PDB entry 4MFE | X-ray diffraction, 2.61 A resolution | chains A and B of the 4 polymer chains in the assembly

Chain A (and B):
Protein: Pyruvate carboxylase
Organism: Rhizobium etli
Notes: EC 6.4.1.1; fragment: carboxyl transferase domain; chain B of this document is another copy of the same molecule, construct and numbering; everything in this record applies to it too
UniProt: Q2K340 (Q2K340_RHIEC); numbering as in UniProt (aligned over 465-1067)
Amino-acid sequence (632 residues; each row starts with the number of its first residue):
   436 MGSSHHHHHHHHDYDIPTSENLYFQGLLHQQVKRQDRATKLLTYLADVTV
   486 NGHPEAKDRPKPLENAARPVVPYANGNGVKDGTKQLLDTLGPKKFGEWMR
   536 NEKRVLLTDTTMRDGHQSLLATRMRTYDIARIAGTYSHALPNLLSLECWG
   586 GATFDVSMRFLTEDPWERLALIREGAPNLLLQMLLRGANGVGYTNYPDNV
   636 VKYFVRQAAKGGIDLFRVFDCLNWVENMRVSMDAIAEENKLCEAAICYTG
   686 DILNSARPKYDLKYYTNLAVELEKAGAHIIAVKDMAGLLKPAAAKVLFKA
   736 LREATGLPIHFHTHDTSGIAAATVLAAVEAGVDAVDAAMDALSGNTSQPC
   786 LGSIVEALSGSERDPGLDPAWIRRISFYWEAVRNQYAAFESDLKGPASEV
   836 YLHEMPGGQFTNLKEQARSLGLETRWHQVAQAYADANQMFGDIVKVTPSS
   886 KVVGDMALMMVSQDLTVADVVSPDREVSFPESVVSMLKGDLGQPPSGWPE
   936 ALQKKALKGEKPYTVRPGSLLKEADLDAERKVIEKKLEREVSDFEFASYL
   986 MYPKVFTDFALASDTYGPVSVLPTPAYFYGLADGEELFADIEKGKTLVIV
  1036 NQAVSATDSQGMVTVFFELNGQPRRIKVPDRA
Disordered / not traced: 436-470 (chain B: 436-470, 510-512)
Modified / non-standard residues: Lys718 (lysine nz-carboxylic acid; KCX)
Construct notes: expression tag (436-464)
Metal / ion sites: Mg2+: Met534, Arg535, Glu537, Asp768; Zn2+: Asp549, Lys718, His747, His749
Small-molecule neighbours:
  - 3-hydroxypyruvic acid (3PY): Arg548, Asp549, Gln552, Gly586, Ala587, Leu619, Arg621, Phe654, Lys718, Met720, Val881, Thr882
  - biotin (BTN): Tyr479, Asp482, Val483, Asn486, Gly487, His488, Pro489, Tyr1001, Arg1066
What the authors report for this chain:
  - binding site for 3-hydroxypyruvic acid: Arg548, Gln552, Arg621, Thr882
  - catalytic residues: Thr882 (citing earlier work)
  - catalytic residues: Arg548, Gln552, Arg621 (proposed by the authors, not directly observed)

Chain A / chain B interface:
Residue-residue contacts (51; chain A residue first):
  Lys725(A) - Glu791(B)  salt bridge
  Lys725(A) - Ala792(B)
  Pro726(A) - Leu760(B)  hydrophobic
  Ser752(A) - Cys785(B)
  Ser752(A) - Ser788(B)  hydrogen bond (backbone-side chain)
  Gly753(A) - Ala756(B)
  Ile754(A) - Ala756(B)  hydrophobic
  Ile754(A) - Ser788(B)
  Ile754(A) - Ala792(B)  hydrophobic
  Ala756(A) - Gly753(B)
  Ala756(A) - Ile754(B)  hydrophobic
  Ala757(A) - Ala757(B)  hydrophobic
  Asp775(A) - Pro831(B)
  Asp775(A) - Ala832(B)
  Asp775(A) - Ser833(B)  hydrogen bond
  Ser778(A) - Pro831(B)
  Gly779(A) - Pro831(B)
  Cys785(A) - Ser752(B)
  Cys785(A) - Pro831(B)  hydrophobic
  Gly787(A) - Ser833(B)
  Ser788(A) - Ser752(B)  hydrogen bond (side chain-backbone)
  Ser788(A) - Ile754(B)
  Ser788(A) - Ser833(B)
  Ser788(A) - Tyr836(B)
  Glu791(A) - Lys725(B)  hydrogen bond (backbone-side chain)
  Glu791(A) - Tyr836(B)
  Ala792(A) - Ile754(B)  hydrophobic
  Arg808(A) - Ser833(B)
  Arg808(A) - Glu834(B)
  Arg818(A) - Lys829(B)
  Asn819(A) - Lys829(B)  hydrogen bond
  Glu825(A) - Lys829(B)
  Lys829(A) - Arg818(B)
  Lys829(A) - Asn819(B)
  Lys829(A) - Glu825(B)
  Pro831(A) - Asp775(B)
  Pro831(A) - Ser778(B)
  Pro831(A) - Gly779(B)
  Pro831(A) - Cys785(B)  hydrophobic
  Ala832(A) - Asp775(B)
  Ser833(A) - Asp775(B)  hydrogen bond
  Ser833(A) - Gly787(B)
  Ser833(A) - Ser788(B)
  Ser833(A) - Arg808(B)
  Glu834(A) - Arg808(B)
  Glu834(A) - Phe812(B)
  Tyr836(A) - Ser788(B)
  Tyr836(A) - Glu791(B)
  Leu837(A) - Arg808(B)
  His862(A) - Phe812(B)
  His862(A) - Glu815(B)  salt bridge
Also at the interface, not in a pair above, chain A (30 interface residues in all): Asp750, Leu760, Ile789
Also at the interface, not in a pair above, chain B (30 interface residues in all): Pro726, Asp750, Leu837

In short:
The chain A/chain B interface involves 30 residues from each chain; the contacts include 6 hydrogen bonds and
2 salt bridges. Polar contacts include Lys725(A)-Glu791(B), His862(A)-Glu815(B) and Ser752(A)-Ser788(B). From
the paper: catalytic residues Thr882(A), Arg548(A) and Gln552(A) among others; a binding site for
3-hydroxypyruvic acid at Arg548(A), Gln552(A) and Arg621(A) among others.
Chain A and chain B are both Pyruvate carboxylase (Rhizobium etli); the structure, Structure of the carboxyl
transferase domain from Rhizobium etli pyruvate carboxylase with 3-hydroxypyruvate, was determined by X-ray
diffraction (same publication as 4MIM and 4MFD).
